Entry 9ICW (X-ray diffraction, 2.60 A resolution); this record covers chains T and A of the 3 polymer chains in the assembly.

== Chain T ==
Molecule: 7-nt DNA strand
Sequence (7 nucleotides; numbered 2 to 8; the number before each row is that of its first residue):
     2 CATCTGT

== Chain A ==
Name: Protein (DNA polymerase beta (e.c.2.7.7.7))
Organism: Homo sapiens
UniProt: P06746 (DPOB_HUMAN); residues 2-335 here correspond to UniProt positions 1-334 (UniProt number = residue number - 1)
Chain sequence (335 residues; row label = number of the first residue in the row):
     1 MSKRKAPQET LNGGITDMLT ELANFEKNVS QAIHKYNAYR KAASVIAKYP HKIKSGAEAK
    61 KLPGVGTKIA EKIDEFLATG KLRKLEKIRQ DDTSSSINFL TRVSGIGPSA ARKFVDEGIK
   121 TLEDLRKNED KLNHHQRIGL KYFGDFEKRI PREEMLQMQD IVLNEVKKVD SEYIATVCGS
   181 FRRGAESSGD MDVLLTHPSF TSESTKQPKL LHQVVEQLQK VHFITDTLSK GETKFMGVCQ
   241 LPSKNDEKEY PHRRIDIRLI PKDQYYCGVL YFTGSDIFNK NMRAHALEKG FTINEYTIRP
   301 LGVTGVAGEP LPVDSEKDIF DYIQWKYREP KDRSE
Disordered / not traced: 1-8
Ion coordination: Na+ site 1 near Leu-62 (its only coordinating residue here); Na+ site 2: Thr-101, Val-103, Ile-106 (shared with 1 residue of chain P)

== Chain T / chain A interface ==
Residue-residue contacts - 10 pairs, chain T then chain A:
  DA3(T) / Thr-233(A)  phosphate contact
  DA3(T) / Lys-234(A)  phosphate contact
  DT4(T) / Ser-229(A)  phosphate contact
  DT4(T) / Lys-230(A)  phosphate contact
  DT4(T) / Gly-231(A)  phosphate contact
  DT4(T) / Glu-232(A)  hydrogen bond to the phosphate
  DT4(T) / Thr-233(A)  hydrogen bond to the phosphate
  DT4(T) / Lys-234(A)  hydrogen bond to the phosphate
  DC5(T) / Ser-229(A)  sugar contact
  DC5(T) / Lys-230(A)  hydrogen bond to the phosphate
Interface residues without a listed pair, chain T (5 interface residues in all): DC2, DT6
Interface residues without a listed pair, chain A (8 interface residues in all): Asn-133, Tyr-296

== In short ==
The interface between chain T and chain A involves 5 residues on one side and 8 on the other, with 4 hydrogen
bonds. Polar pairs include DT4(T)/Glu-232(A), DT4(T)/Thr-233(A) and DT4(T)/Lys-234(A). Thr-101(A), Val-103(A)
and Ile-106(A) coordinate Na+ site 2.
Here chain T is a 7-nt DNA strand and chain A is Protein (DNA polymerase beta (e.c.2.7.7.7)) (Homo sapiens).
Entry 9ICW (DNA polymerase beta (pol B) (e.c.2.7.7.7) complexed with six base pairs of DNA; native structure)
was determined by X-ray diffraction together with 9ICM, 9ICX and 9ICY from the same study.
